PDB entry 1P3A | X-ray diffraction, 3.00 A resolution | chains A and E of the 10 polymer chains in the assembly

== Chain A ==
Molecule: Histone H3
From: Xenopus laevis
UniProt: Q7ZT64 (Q7ZT64_9ZZZZ); residues 401-535 here correspond to UniProt positions 2-136 (UniProt number = residue number - 399)
Sequence (135 residues; row label = number of the first residue in the row):
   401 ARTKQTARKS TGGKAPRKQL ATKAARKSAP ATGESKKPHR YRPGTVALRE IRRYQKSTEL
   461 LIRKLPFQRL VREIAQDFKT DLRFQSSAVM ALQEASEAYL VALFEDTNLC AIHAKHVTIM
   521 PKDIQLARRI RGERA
Disordered / not traced: 401-437
Differences from the reference sequence: conflict E434 (Gly35 in Q7ZT64), S435 (Val36 in Q7ZT64), A502 (Gly103 in Q7ZT64), H516 (Arg117 in Q7ZT64)
Reported in the primary citation:
  - conformationally variable residues (side-chain flip): H513

== Chain E ==
Molecule: Histone H3
From: Xenopus laevis
UniProt: Q7ZT64 (Q7ZT64_9ZZZZ); residues 601-735 here correspond to UniProt positions 2-136 (UniProt number = residue number - 599)
Sequence (135 residues; each row starts with the number of its first residue):
   601 ARTKQTARKS TGGKAPRKQL ATKAARKSAP ATGESKKPHR YRPGTVALRE IRRYQKSTEL
   661 LIRKLPFQRL VREIAQDFKT DLRFQSSAVM ALQEASEAYL VALFEDTNLC AIHAKHVTIM
   721 PKDIQLARRI RGERA
Disordered / not traced: 601-637
Differences from the reference sequence: conflict E634 (Gly35 in Q7ZT64), S635 (Val36 in Q7ZT64), A702 (Gly103 in Q7ZT64), H716 (Arg117 in Q7ZT64)

== How chain A and chain E interact ==
Contacting residue pairs - 21 pairs, chain A then chain E:
  L509(A) with R729(E)
  C510(A) with H713(E), hydrogen bond (backbone-side chain); I730(E), hydrophobic
  H513(A) with C710(E); K722(E); D723(E), salt bridge; L726(E)
  A514(A) with H713(E)
  K515(A) with H716(E), hydrogen bond
  K522(A) with H713(E)
  D523(A) with H713(E), salt bridge
  L526(A) with H713(E)
  R529(A) with E705(E), salt bridge; D706(E), salt bridge; L709(E)
  I530(A) with D706(E); C710(E), hydrophobic; A727(E); I730(E), hydrophobic; R731(E)
  R531(A) with I730(E)
Also at the interface, not in a pair above, chain A (13 interface residues in all): D506, A527
Also at the interface, not in a pair above, chain E (14 interface residues in all): A714

== Overview ==
The interface between chain A and chain E involves 13 residues on one side and 14 on the other; the contacts
include 2 hydrogen bonds and 4 salt bridges. Among the polar pairs are H513(A)-D723(E), D523(A)-H713(E) and
R529(A)-E705(E). From the paper: conformational variability at H513(A).
Both chains are Histone H3 (Xenopus laevis). Entry 1P3A (Crystallographic Studies of Nucleosome Core Particles
containing Histone 'Sin' Mutants) was determined by X-ray diffraction (same publication as 1P34, 1P3B, 1P3F,
1P3G, 1P3I, 1P3K and 4 further entries).
